3I4A - chain A; structure by X-ray diffraction, 1.90 A resolution.

[Chain A]
Protein: N(G), N(G)-dimethylarginine dimethylaminohydrolase 1
Source organism: Homo sapiens
Notes: EC 3.5.3.18
UniProtKB: O94760 (DDAH1_HUMAN); residue numbers follow UniProt; this construct covers 1-285
Chain sequence (308 residues; numbered -22 to 285; the number before each row is that of its first residue; numbers below 1 keep their minus sign (Met-22 is residue -22)):
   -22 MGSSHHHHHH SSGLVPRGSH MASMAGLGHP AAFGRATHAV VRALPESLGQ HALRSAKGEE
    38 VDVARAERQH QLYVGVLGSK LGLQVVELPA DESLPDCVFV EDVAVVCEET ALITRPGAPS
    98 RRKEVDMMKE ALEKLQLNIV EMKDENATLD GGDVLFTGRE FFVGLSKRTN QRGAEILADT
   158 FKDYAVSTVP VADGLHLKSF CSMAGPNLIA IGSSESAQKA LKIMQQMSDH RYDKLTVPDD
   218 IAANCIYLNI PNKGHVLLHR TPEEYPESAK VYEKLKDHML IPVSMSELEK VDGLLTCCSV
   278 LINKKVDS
Not modelled in the structure: -22 to 7, 283-285
Construct notes: expression tag (-22 to 0)
Modified residues: Cys274 (covalent)
Glycans and other covalent adducts: N5-(1-iminopropyl)-L-ornithine (LN5) linked to Cys274
Ligand contacts: N5-(1-iminopropyl)-L-ornithine (LN5): Leu30, Asp73, Phe76, Glu78, Asp79, Arg98, Gly129, Arg145, His173, Lys175, Ser176, Val268, Asp269, Gly270
Curated features (UniProtKB/Swiss-Prot):
  - active site: His173 (Proton donor), Cys274 (Nucleophile)
  - binding site (substrate): Leu30, Asp73, Glu78, Asp79, Arg98, Arg145, Val268
  - binding site (Zn(2+)): Cys274
  - modified residue: Ala2 (N-acetylalanine), Cys222 (S-nitrosocysteine), Cys274 (S-nitrosocysteine)
  - mutagenesis: Leu30 (L30A: Reduces enzyme activity and affinity for asymmetric dimethylarginine about 12-fold), Glu78 (E78A: Reduces enzyme activity about 1000-fold, and affinity for asymmetric dimethylarginine about 100-fold), Leu271 (L271G: Reduces enzyme activity about 10-fold, and affinity for asymmetric dimethylarginine about 7-fold)
Reported in the primary citation:
  - binding site for N5-(1-iminopropyl)-L-ornithine: Glu78, Cys274
  - catalytic residues: Cys274
  - contacts within the chain: Glu78-Lys175
  - mutagenesis - L30A, E78A (1.9 kcal/mol), L271G (1.0 kcal/mol): decreased binding to N5-(1-iminopropyl)-L-ornithine
  - catalytic residues: His173 (citing earlier work)
  - conformationally variable residues (loop rearrangement, side-chain flip): Arg145, Pro167 to His173
  - mutagenesis - L30A, E78A, L271G: decreased catalytic activity on ADMA

[In short]
N5-(1-iminopropyl)-L-ornithine is covalently linked to Cys274. From UniProt: active-site residues His173 and
Cys274, 7 substrate-binding residues, Zn2+-binding residue Cys274 and 3 mutagenesis sites. The paper reports
catalytic residues Cys274 and His173; L30A, E78A and L271G reduce binding to N5-(1-iminopropyl)-L-ornithine.
Chain A is N(G), N(G)-dimethylarginine dimethylaminohydrolase 1 (Homo sapiens); the structure, Crystal
structure of dimethylarginine dimethylaminohydrolase-1 (DDAH-1) in complex with
N5-(1-iminopropyl)-L-ornithine, was determined by X-ray diffraction (same publication as 3I2E).
